Entry 9NHN (electron microscopy, 3.90 A resolution); this record covers chains D and F of the 8 polymer chains in the assembly.

Chain D (and F):
Protein: BG505-CH505 Transmembrane protein gp41
From: Human immunodeficiency virus 1
Notes: chain F of this document is another copy of the same molecule, construct and numbering; everything in this record applies to it too
Sequence (153 residues; numbered 512 to 664; the number before each row is that of its first residue):
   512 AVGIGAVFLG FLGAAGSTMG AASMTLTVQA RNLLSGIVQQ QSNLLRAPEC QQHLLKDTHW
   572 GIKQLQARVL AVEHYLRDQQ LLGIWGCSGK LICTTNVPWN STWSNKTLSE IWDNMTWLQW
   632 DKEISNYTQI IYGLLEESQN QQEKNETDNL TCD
Not modelled in the structure: 512-520, 540-567 (chain F: 512-519, 548-567)
Disulfide bonds: Cys598-Cys604
Covalent attachments: N-acetylglucosamine (NAG) linked to Asn611, Asn616, Asn637, Asn656

Chain D / chain F interface:
Contacting residue pairs - 35 pairs, chain D then chain F:
  Ile573(D) with Ile573(F), hydrophobic; Leu576(F), hydrophobic
  Leu576(D) with Leu576(F), hydrophobic
  Gln577(D) with Leu576(F)
  Val580(D) with Val580(F), hydrophobic
  Glu584(D) with Ser546(F); Arg579(F), salt bridge
  Leu587(D) with Leu545(F); Val583(F), hydrophobic; Leu587(F), hydrophobic
  Arg588(D) with Arg542(F), hydrogen bond (side chain-backbone); Leu545(F), hydrogen bond (side chain-backbone); Ser546(F), hydrogen bond (side chain-backbone); Gly547(F)
  Gln591(D) with Ala541(F), hydrogen bond (side chain-backbone); Leu545(F); Tyr586(F)
  Gly594(D) with Gly600(F)
  Ile595(D) with Thr538(F)
  Glu647(D) with Thr538(F); Arg542(F), salt bridge
  Glu648(D) with Met535(F)
  Asn651(D) with Ser534(F), hydrogen bond (side chain-backbone); Met535(F); Thr538(F); Leu602(F)
  Gln652(D) with Met535(F)
  Glu654(D) with Lys601(F); Leu602(F), hydrogen bond (side chain-backbone); Ile603(F)
  Lys655(D) with Met535(F)
  Glu657(D) with Lys601(F), salt bridge
  Thr658(D) with Ile603(F); Thr605(F)
  Asn660(D) with Leu619(F)
Interface residues without a listed pair, chain D (23 interface residues in all): His570, Leu581, Val583, Gln640
Interface residues without a listed pair, chain F (23 interface residues in all): Leu537, Thr569

Overview:
Chain D and chain F each contribute 23 residues to their interface; the contacts include 6 hydrogen bonds and
3 salt bridges. Among the polar pairs are Glu584(D)-Arg579(F), Glu647(D)-Arg542(F) and Glu657(D)-Lys601(F).
Covalently linked N-acetylglucosamine: at Asn611(D), Asn616(D), Asn637(D) and Asn656(D).
Both chains are BG505-CH505 Transmembrane protein gp41 (Human immunodeficiency virus 1). Entry 9NHN
(BG505-CH505 Env glycoprotein in complex with NHP pAb V1V2V3-2 isolated from animal RUu18 at week 14) was
determined by electron microscopy together with 9NHH, 9NHI, 9NHJ, 9NHK, 9NHL, 9NHM, 9NHO and 9NI9 from the
same study.
